PDB entry 7EU2 | X-ray diffraction, 2.80 A resolution | chains A and B of the 3 polymer chains in the assembly

[Chain A]
Name: MHC class I antigen
Organism: Homo sapiens
Reference sequence: A0A5H2UU57 (A0A5H2UU57_HUMAN); residues 1-276 here correspond to UniProt positions 25-300 (UniProt number = residue number + 24)
Amino-acid sequence (308 residues; numbered -4 to 303; the number before each row is that of its first residue; numbers below 1 keep their minus sign (Met-4 is residue -4)):
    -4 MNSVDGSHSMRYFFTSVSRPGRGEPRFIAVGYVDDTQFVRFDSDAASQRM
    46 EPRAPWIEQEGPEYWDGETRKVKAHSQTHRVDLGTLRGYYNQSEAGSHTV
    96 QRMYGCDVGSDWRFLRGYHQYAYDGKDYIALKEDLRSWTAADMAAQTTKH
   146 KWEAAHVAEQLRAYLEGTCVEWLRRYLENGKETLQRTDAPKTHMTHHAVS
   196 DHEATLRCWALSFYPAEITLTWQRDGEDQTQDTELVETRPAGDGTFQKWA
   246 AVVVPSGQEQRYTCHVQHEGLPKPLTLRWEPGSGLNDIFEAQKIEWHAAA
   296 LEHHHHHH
Disordered / not traced: -4, 277-303
Construct notes: initiating methionine (-4); expression tag (-3 to 0, 277-303)
Cystine bridges: Cys101-Cys164, Cys203-Cys259

[Chain B]
Name: Beta-2-microglobulin
Organism: Homo sapiens
Reference sequence: P61769 (B2MG_HUMAN); residues 1-99 here correspond to UniProt positions 21-119 (UniProt number = residue number + 20)
Amino-acid sequence (104 residues; each row starts with the number of its first residue; numbers below 1 keep their minus sign (Gly-4 is residue -4)):
    -4 GSVDMIQRTPKIQVYSRHPAENGKSNFLNCYVSGFHPSDIEVDLLKNGER
    46 IEKVEHSDLSFSKDWSFYLLYYTEFTPTEKDEYACRVNHVTLSQPKIVKW
    96 DRDM
Disordered / not traced: -4 to -1
Construct notes: expression tag (-4 to 0)
UniProt features mapped onto this chain:
  - modified residue: Gln2 (Pyrrolidone carboxylic acid)
  - glycosylation: Ile1 (N-linked (Glc) (glycation) isoleucine), Lys19 (N-linked (Glc) (glycation) lysine), Lys41 (N-linked (Glc) (glycation) lysine), Lys48 (N-linked (Glc) (glycation) lysine), Lys58 (N-linked (Glc) (glycation) lysine), Lys91 (N-linked (Glc) (glycation) lysine), Lys94 (N-linked (Glc) (glycation) lysine)
Cystine bridges: Cys25-Cys80

[How chain A and chain B interact]
Contacting residue pairs - 52 pairs, chain A then chain B:
  Phe8(A) with Ser55(B); Phe56(B), hydrophobic
  Phe9(A) with Phe56(B)
  Thr10(A) with Phe56(B); Phe62(B)
  Val12(A) with Ser33(B)
  Ile23(A) with Leu54(B)
  Val25(A) with Asp53(B); Leu54(B)
  Tyr27(A) with Ser55(B); Tyr63(B), hydrogen bond
  Gln32(A) with Asp53(B), hydrogen bond
  Arg35(A) with Asp53(B), salt bridge
  Gln96(A) with His31(B), hydrogen bond; Phe56(B); Trp60(B); Phe62(B)
  Arg97(A) with Phe56(B)
  Met98(A) with Phe56(B), hydrophobic
  Gln115(A) with Trp60(B)
  Tyr116(A) with Trp60(B)
  Ala117(A) with Trp60(B), hydrophobic
  Asp119(A) with Ile1(B); His31(B)
  Gly120(A) with His31(B); Trp60(B)
  Asp122(A) with Trp60(B), hydrogen bond
  His192(A) with Asp98(B)
  Arg202(A) with Asp98(B), hydrogen bond (side chain-backbone); Met99(B)
  Trp204(A) with Asp98(B); Met99(B), hydrophobic
  Leu206(A) with Pro14(B), hydrophobic
  Val231(A) with Gln8(B)
  Glu232(A) with Lys6(B), salt bridge; Gln8(B), hydrogen bond (backbone-side chain); Tyr26(B); Ser28(B), hydrogen bond
  Arg234(A) with Gln8(B), hydrogen bond; Tyr10(B); Met99(B)
  Pro235(A) with Tyr10(B), hydrogen bond (backbone-side chain); Asn24(B); Tyr26(B)
  Ala236(A) with Arg12(B), hydrogen bond (backbone-side chain); Asn24(B), hydrogen bond (backbone-side chain)
  Gly237(A) with Arg12(B), hydrogen bond (backbone-side chain)
  Asp238(A) with Arg12(B)
  Gln242(A) with Tyr10(B); Ser11(B); Arg12(B), hydrogen bond (side chain-backbone)
  Trp244(A) with Met99(B)
Other interface residues (no listed pair), chain A (34 interface residues in all): Arg48, Thr94, Thr233
Other interface residues (no listed pair), chain B (26 interface residues in all): Arg3, His13, Pro32, Asp59, Leu65

[In short]
34 residues of chain A face 26 of chain B across their interface; the contacts include 13 hydrogen bonds and 2
salt bridges. Polar pairs include Arg35(A)-Asp53(B), Glu232(A)-Lys6(B) and Tyr27(A)-Tyr63(B).
Here chain A is MHC class I antigen and chain B is Beta-2-microglobulin, both from Homo sapiens. Entry 7EU2
(Complex structure of HLA0201 with recognizing SARS-CoV-2 epitope S1) was determined by X-ray diffraction
together with 7F4W from the same study.
